Entry 8SN1 (electron microscopy, 3.30 A resolution); this record covers chains E and I of the 12 polymer chains in the assembly.

== Chain E ==
Name: Histone H3.1
Organism: Homo sapiens
UniProt: P68431 (H31_HUMAN); residues 0-135 here correspond to UniProt positions 1-136 (UniProt number = residue number + 1)
Chain sequence (140 residues; row label = number of the first residue in the row; numbers below 1 keep their minus sign (Gly-4 is residue -4)):
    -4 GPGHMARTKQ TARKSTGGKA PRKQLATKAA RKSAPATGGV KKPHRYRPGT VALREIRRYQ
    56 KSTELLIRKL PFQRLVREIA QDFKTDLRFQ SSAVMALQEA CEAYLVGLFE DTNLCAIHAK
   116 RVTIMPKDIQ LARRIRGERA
Unresolved in the structure: -4 to 36
Construct notes: expression tag (-4 to -1)
Swiss-Prot annotation at these positions:
  - modified residue: Arg2 (Asymmetric dimethylarginine), Thr3 (Phosphothreonine), Lys4 (Allysine), Gln5 (5-glutamyl dopamine), Thr6 (Phosphothreonine), Arg8 (Citrulline), Lys9 (N6,N6,N6-trimethyllysine), Ser10 (ADP-ribosylserine), Thr11 (Phosphothreonine), Lys14 (N6-(2-hydroxyisobutyryl)lysine), Arg17 (Asymmetric dimethylarginine), Lys18 (N6-(2-hydroxyisobutyryl)lysine), Lys23 (N6-(2-hydroxyisobutyryl)lysine), Arg26 (Citrulline), Lys27 (N6,N6,N6-trimethyllysine), Ser28 (ADP-ribosylserine), Lys36 (N6,N6,N6-trimethyllysine), Lys37 (N6-methyllysine), Tyr41 (Phosphotyrosine), Lys56 (N6,N6,N6-trimethyllysine) and 8 more in UniProt
  - lipidation: Lys18 (N6-decanoyllysine)

== Chain I ==
Molecule: 147-nt DNA strand
Organism: Homo sapiens
Sequence (147 nucleotides; row label = number of the first residue in the row; numbers below 1 keep their minus sign (DA-73 is residue -73)):
   -73 ATCGAGAATC CCGGTGCCGA GGCCGCTCAA TTGGTCGTAG ACAGCTCTAG CACCGCTTAA
   -13 ACGCACGTAC GCGCTGTCCC CCGCGTTTTA ACCGCCAAGG GGATTACTCC CTAGTCTCCA
    47 GGCACGTGTC AGATATATAC ATCCGAT

== Interface between chain E and chain I ==
Pairs across the interface (18):
  His39(E) with DA-67(I), sugar contact
  Arg40(E) with DG9(I), hydrogen bond to the base; DC10(I), hydrogen bond to the sugar
  Tyr41(E) with DG9(I), sugar contact; DC10(I), hydrogen bond to the phosphate
  Gly44(E) with DG9(I), hydrogen bond to the phosphate
  Thr45(E) with DG9(I), phosphate contact
  Val46(E) with DG9(I), hydrogen bond to the phosphate
  Ala47(E) with DG9(I), hydrogen bond to the phosphate
  Arg49(E) with DA-66(I), sugar contact; DT-65(I), phosphate contact
  Arg63(E) with DA17(I), phosphate contact; DC18(I), salt bridge to the phosphate
  Lys64(E) with DC18(I), hydrogen bond to the phosphate
  Leu65(E) with DA17(I), phosphate contact; DC18(I), hydrogen bond to the phosphate
  Arg69(E) with DA17(I), salt bridge to the phosphate
  Arg83(E) with DG27(I), sugar contact
Other interface residues (no listed pair), chain E (17 interface residues in all): Arg42, Pro43, Lys56, Pro66
Other interface residues (no listed pair), chain I (12 interface residues in all): DG-68, DC-64, DC8, DG26

== Summary ==
17 residues of chain E face 12 of chain I across their interface, with 8 hydrogen bonds and 2 salt bridges.
Polar pairs include Arg40(E)-DG9(I), Arg40(E)-DC10(I) and Tyr41(E)-DC10(I).
Chain E is Histone H3.1 and chain I is a 147-nt DNA strand, both from Homo sapiens; the structure, Cryo-EM
structure of the human nucleosome core particle in complex with RNF168 and UbcH5c~Ub (UbcH5c chemically ...,
was determined by electron microscopy together with 8SMW, 8SMX, 8SMY, 8SMZ, 8SN0, 8SN2 and 3 further entries
from the same study.
